6RME - chains A and C of the 4 polymer chains in the assembly; structure by X-ray diffraction, 3.40 A resolution.

== Chain A ==
Molecule: IMP-specific 5'-nucleotidase, putative
Source organism: Plasmodium falciparum (isolate 3D7)
Notes: EC 3.1.3.5
Reference sequence: A0A144A134 (A0A144A134_PLAF7); numbering as in UniProt; present here: 47-314, 327-430
Amino-acid sequence (384 residues; numbered 47 to 430 plus 11 insertion-coded residues; 11 numbers in that range are skipped by the numbering (no residue carries them; nothing is unmodelled there); the number before each row is that of its first residue; a row labelled like 314A-314K holds insertion residues (314A, then the next letters in order)):
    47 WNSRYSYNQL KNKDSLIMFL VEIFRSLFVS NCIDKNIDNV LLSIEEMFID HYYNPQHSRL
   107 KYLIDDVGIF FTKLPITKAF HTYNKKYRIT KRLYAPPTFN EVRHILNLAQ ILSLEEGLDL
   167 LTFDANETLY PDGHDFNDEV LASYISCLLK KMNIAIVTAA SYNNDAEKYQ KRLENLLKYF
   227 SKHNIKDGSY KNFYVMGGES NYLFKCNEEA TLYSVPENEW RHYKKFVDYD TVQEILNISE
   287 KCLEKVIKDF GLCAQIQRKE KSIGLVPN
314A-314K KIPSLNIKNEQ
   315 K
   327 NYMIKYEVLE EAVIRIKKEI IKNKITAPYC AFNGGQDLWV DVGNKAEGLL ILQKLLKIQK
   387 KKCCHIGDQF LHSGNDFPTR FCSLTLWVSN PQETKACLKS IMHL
Unresolved in the structure: 314A-314K
Construct notes: engineered mutation Asn172 (Asp in A0A144A134)
Bound ions: Mg2+: Asp170, Asn172, Asp394 (together with inosinic acid)
Residues lining bound ligands: inosinic acid (IMP): Asp170, Ala171, Asn172, Asp178, Thr204, Ala205, Ala206, Ser207, Lys305, Ser308, Phe358, Asp363, Trp365, Asp367, Lys371, Asp394, Gln395, Asn401
Curated features (UniProtKB/Swiss-Prot):
  - active site: Asp170 (Nucleophile)
  - binding site (ATP): Lys132, His150
  - binding site (IMP): Asp170, Asp178, Thr204, Ser207, Ser308, Asp363, Lys371
  - binding site (Mg(2+)): Asp170, Asp394
From the paper describing this entry:
  - binding site for inosinic acid: Asp170, Asp178, Thr204, Ala205, Ser207, Asp363, Trp365, Asp367, Lys371, Asn401
  - Mg2+ coordination: Asp170, Asn172, Asp394
  - contacts within the chain: Asp60-Arg406 (salt bridge), Lys371-Asp402 (salt bridge)
  - conformationally variable residues (loop rearrangement, side-chain flip): His150, Ala171 to Leu175, Asp178, Asp394 to Phe407
  - catalytic residues: Asp170 (citing earlier work)
  - mutagenesis - D170N, D170N/D172N, D363V, W365L, D367V, D394V, Q395L, F396L, D402V: abolished catalytic activity on IMP
  - mutagenesis - W365F, W365Y, F403L: unchanged catalytic activity on IMP
  - mutagenesis - R218L, W413L: abolished catalytic activity
  - mutagenesis - Y176L, D178V, R406L (24- and 4-fold): decreased catalytic activity
  - mutagenesis - H150V: unchanged catalytic activity on ATP
  - mutagenesis - H398V, F403Y: increased catalytic activity
  - mutagenesis - F403A: decreased catalytic activity on IMP
  - mutagenesis - F403L: decreased catalytic activity on ATP

== Chain C ==
Molecule: IMP-specific 5'-nucleotidase, putative
Source organism: Plasmodium falciparum (isolate 3D7)
Notes: EC 3.1.3.5
Reference sequence: A0A144A134 (A0A144A134_PLAF7); residue numbers follow UniProt; this construct covers 38-431
Amino-acid sequence (394 residues; numbered 38 to 431; the number before each row is that of its first residue):
    38 SDMKKNIVQW NSRYSYNQLK NKDSLIMFLV EIFRSLFVSN CIDKNIDNVL LSIEEMFIDH
    98 YYNPQHSRLK YLIDDVGIFF TKLPITKAFH TYNKKYRITK RLYAPPTFNE VRHILNLAQI
   158 LSLEEGLDLL TFDANETLYP DGHDFNDEVL ASYISCLLKK MNIAIVTAAS YNNDAEKYQK
   218 RLENLLKYFS KHNIKDGSYK NFYVMGGESN YLFKCNEEAT LYSVPENEWR HYKKFVDYDT
   278 VQEILNISEK CLEKVIKDFG LCAQIQRKEK SIGLVPNKIP SLNIKNEQKN YMIKYEVLEE
   338 AVIRIKKEII KNKITAPYCA FNGGQDLWVD VGNKAEGLLI LQKLLKIQKK KCCHIGDQFL
   398 HSGNDFPTRF CSLTLWVSNP QETKACLKSI MHLN
Unresolved in the structure: 318-326
Construct notes: engineered mutation Asn172 (Asp in A0A144A134)
Bound ions: Mg2+: Asp170, Asn172, Asp394 (together with inosinic acid)
Residues lining bound ligands: inosinic acid (IMP): Asp170, Ala171, Asn172, Asp178, Thr204, Ala205, Ala206, Ser207, Lys305, Ser308, Phe358, Gly360, Asp363, Trp365, Asp367, Lys371, Gln395, Asn401
Curated features (UniProtKB/Swiss-Prot):
  - active site: Asp170 (Nucleophile)
  - binding site (ATP): Lys132, His150
  - binding site (IMP): Asp170, Asp178, Thr204, Ser207, Ser308, Asp363, Lys371
  - binding site (Mg(2+)): Asp170, Asp394
From the paper describing this entry:
  - mutagenesis - K41L: increased catalytic activity on ATP

== Interface between chain A and chain C ==
Residue-residue contacts - 15 pairs, chain A then chain C:
  Ser52(A) with Tyr108(C)
  Tyr53(A) with Tyr108(C), hydrogen bond (backbone-backbone); Leu109(C), hydrophobic
  Leu56(A) with Tyr108(C)
  His103(A) with Ile347(C)
  Tyr108(A) with Tyr51(C), hydrophobic; Ser52(C); Tyr53(C), hydrogen bond (backbone-backbone); Leu56(C); Lys344(C)
  Leu109(A) with Tyr53(C), hydrophobic; Asn54(C)
  Asp111(A) with Ser52(C)
  Ile340(A) with Tyr108(C)
  Ile347(A) with His103(C)
Also at the interface, not in a pair above, chain A (14 interface residues in all): Tyr51, Asn54, Ser104, Arg105, Lys344
Also at the interface, not in a pair above, chain C (11 interface residues in all): Asp111

== Summary ==
14 residues of chain A and 11 residues of chain C are in contact; the contacts include 2 hydrogen bonds.
Main-chain hydrogen bonds include Tyr53(A)-Tyr108(C) and Tyr108(A)-Tyr53(C). The paper reports the catalytic
residue Asp170(A); D170N, D170N/D172N and D363V of chain A, among others, abolish catalytic activity on IMP;
22 substitutions were tested in all.
Chain A is IMP-specific 5'-nucleotidase, putative and chain C is IMP-specific 5'-nucleotidase, putative, both
from Plasmodium falciparum (isolate 3D7); the structure, Structure of IMP bound Plasmodium falciparum
IMP-nucleotidase mutant D172N, was determined by X-ray diffraction together with 6RMD, 6RMO, 6RMW, 6RN1 and
6RNH from the same study.
